PDB entry 4Y0N | X-ray diffraction, 2.10 A resolution | chains A and B

== Chain A (and B) ==
Protein: Uncharacterized protein SAV1875
From: Staphylococcus aureus subsp. aureus Mu50
Notes: chain B of this document is another copy of the same molecule, construct and numbering; everything in this record applies to it too
UniProt: P0A0K0 (Y1875_STAAM); numbering as in UniProt (aligned over 1-171)
Amino-acid sequence (179 residues; numbered 1 to 179; the number before each row is that of its first residue):
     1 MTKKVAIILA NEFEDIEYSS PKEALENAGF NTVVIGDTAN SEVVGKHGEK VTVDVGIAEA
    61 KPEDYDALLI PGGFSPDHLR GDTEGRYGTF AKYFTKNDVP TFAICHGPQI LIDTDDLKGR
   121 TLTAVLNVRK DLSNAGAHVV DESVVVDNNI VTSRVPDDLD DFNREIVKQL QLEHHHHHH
Unresolved in the structure: 1, 173-179 (chain B: 1, 178-179)
Modified / non-standard residues: C105 (3-sulfinoalanine; CSD)
Differences from the reference sequence: expression tag (172-179)

== Chain A / chain B interface ==
Residue-residue contacts - 37 pairs, chain A then chain B:
  E12(A) - F74(B)
  F74(A) - E12(B)
  F74(A) - F74(B)  hydrophobic
  F74(A) - D77(B)
  F74(A) - H78(B)
  D77(A) - F74(B)
  D77(A) - H106(B)  salt bridge
  D77(A) - N127(B)
  H78(A) - F74(B)
  R80(A) - N127(B)
  R80(A) - K130(B)
  R80(A) - D131(B)  salt bridge
  G81(A) - L126(B)
  G81(A) - N127(B)  hydrogen bond (backbone-side chain)
  D82(A) - L126(B)
  T83(A) - L126(B)
  H106(A) - D77(B)  salt bridge
  I112(A) - D131(B)
  I112(A) - N134(B)
  D113(A) - K130(B)
  D115(A) - K130(B)  salt bridge
  L126(A) - G81(B)
  L126(A) - D82(B)
  L126(A) - T83(B)
  N127(A) - D77(B)
  N127(A) - R80(B)
  N127(A) - G81(B)  hydrogen bond (side chain-backbone)
  K130(A) - I112(B)
  K130(A) - D113(B)
  K130(A) - D115(B)  salt bridge
  D131(A) - R80(B)  salt bridge
  D131(A) - I112(B)
  D131(A) - D131(B)
  N134(A) - I112(B)
  N134(A) - N134(B)
  N134(A) - A135(B)
  A135(A) - N134(B)
Other interface residues (no listed pair), chain B (19 interface residues in all): Q109

== Overview ==
18 residues of chain A and 19 residues of chain B are in contact, with 2 hydrogen bonds and 6 salt bridges.
Polar contacts include D77(A)-H106(B), R80(A)-D131(B) and D115(A)-K130(B).
Both chains are Uncharacterized protein SAV1875 (Staphylococcus aureus subsp. aureus Mu50). Entry 4Y0N
(SAV1875) was determined by X-ray diffraction, deposited together with 4Y1E, 4Y1F, 4Y1G and 4Y1R.
